PDB entry 6X2W | X-ray diffraction, 3.00 A resolution | chains A and C of the 4 polymer chains in the assembly

== Chain A ==
Name: GTP-binding nuclear protein Ran
From: Homo sapiens
UniProtKB: P62826 (RAN_HUMAN); numbering as in UniProt (aligned over 1-216)
Chain sequence (216 residues; row label = number of the first residue in the row):
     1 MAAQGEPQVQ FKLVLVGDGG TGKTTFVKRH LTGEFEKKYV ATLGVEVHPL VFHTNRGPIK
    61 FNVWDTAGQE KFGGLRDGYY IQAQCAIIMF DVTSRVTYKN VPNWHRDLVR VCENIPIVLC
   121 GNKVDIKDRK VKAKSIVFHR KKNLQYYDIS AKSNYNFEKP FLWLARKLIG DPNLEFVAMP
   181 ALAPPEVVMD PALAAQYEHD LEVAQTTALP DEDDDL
Not modelled in the structure: 1-8, 187-189
UniProt features mapped onto this chain:
  - region: Lys37 to Val45 (Switch-I), Gly68 to Gln84 (Switch-II), Asp211 to Leu216 (Interaction with RANBP1)
  - binding site (GTP): Asp18 to Thr25, Glu36 to Thr42, Gly68, Asn122 to Asp125, Ser150 to Lys152
  - site: Gln69 (Essential for GTP hydrolysis)
  - modified residue: Ala2 (N-acetylalanine), Thr24 (Phosphothreonine), Lys37 (N6-acetyllysine), Lys60 (N6-acetyllysine), Lys71 (N6-acetyllysine), Lys99 (N6-acetyllysine), Lys134 (N6-acetyllysine), Lys159 (N6-acetyllysine)
  - cross-link (Glycyl lysine isopeptide (Lys-Gly)): Lys71 (interchain with G-Cter in SUMO2), Lys152 (interchain with G-Cter in SUMO2)
  - mutagenesis: Gly19 (G19V: Blocks DNA replication; when associated with L-69), Thr24 (T24L: Has low binding affinity for GTP and GDP. Almost completely abolishes interaction with BIRC5; T24N: Has low binding affinity for GTP and GDP. Decreases nuclear import of proteins and RNA ...), Thr25 (T25A: Minor effect on the interaction with the alpha phosphate group of bound GTP), Lys37 (K37Q: Mimics acetylation; enhances the nuclear export of RELA/p65; K37R: Decreased acetylation), Tyr39 (Y39A: Abolishes steric hindrance that traps the essential Q-69 in an unreactive position, and causes slow GTP hydrolysis in wild-type ...), Gln69 (Q69L: Strongly decreased GTPase activity. Probably locked in the GTP-bound form. Loss of interaction with NUTF2. Decreases nuclear location and leads to cytoplasmic location during interphase ...), Glu70 (E70A: Strongly decreases the relase of bound GDP), Arg76 (R76E: Probable loss of interaction with NUTF2. Loss of transport to the nucleus), Lys134 (K134Q: Loss of normal mitotic chromosome segregation and defective mitotic spindle orientation; K134R: Loss of normal mitotic chromosome segregation and formation of sister chromatid bridges), Asp211 to Leu216 (No effect on GTPase activity. Abolishes interaction with RANBP1)
Bound ions: Mg2+: Thr24, Thr42 (together with GMP-PNP)
Residues lining bound ligands: GMP-PNP (GNP; phosphoaminophosphonic acid-guanylate ester): Gly17, Asp18, Gly19, Gly20, Thr21, Gly22, Lys23, Thr24, Thr25, Phe35, Glu36, Lys37, Lys38, Tyr39, Val40, Ala41, Thr42, Thr66, Ala67, Gly68, Gln69, Asn122, Lys123, Asp125, Ile126, Ser150, Ala151, Lys152

== Chain C ==
Name: Exportin-1
From: Saccharomyces cerevisiae
UniProtKB: P30822 (XPO1_YEAST); residue numbers follow UniProt; this construct covers 1-376, 414-1058
Chain sequence (1024 residues; each row starts with the number of its first residue; note: 37 numbers in that range are skipped by the numbering (no residue carries them; nothing is unmodelled there); numbers below 1 keep their minus sign (Gly-2 is residue -2)):
    -2 GGSMEGILDF SNDLDIALLD QVVSTFYQGS GVQQKQAQEI LTKFQDNPDA WQKADQILQF
    58 STNPQSKFIA LSILDKLITR KWKLLPNDHR IGIRNFVVGM IISMCQDDEV FKTQKNLINK
   118 SDLTLVQILK QEWPQNWPEF IPELIGSSSS SVNVCENNMI VLKLLSEEVF DFSAEQMTQA
   178 KALHLKNSMS KEFEQIFKLC FQVLEQGSSS SLIVATLESL LRYLHWIPYR YIYETNILEL
   238 LSTKFMTSPD TRAITLKCLT EVSNLKIPQD NDLIKRQTVL FFQNTLQQIA TSVMPVTADL
   298 KATYANANGN DQSFLQDLAM FLTTYLARNR ALLESDESLR ELLLNAHQYL IQLSKIEERE
   358 LFKTTLDYWH NLVADLFYE
   414 PLKKHIYEEI CSQLRLVIIE NMVRPEEVLV VENDEGEIVR EFVKESDTIQ LYKSEREVLV
   474 YLTHLNVIDT EEIMISKLAR QIDGSEWSWH NINTLSWAIG SISGTMSEDT EKRFVVTVIK
   534 DLLGLCEQKR GKDNKAVVAS DIMYVVGQYP RFLKAHWNFL RTVILKLFKF MHETHEGVQD
   594 MACDTFIKIV QKCKYHFVIQ QPRESEPFIQ TIIRDIQKTT ADLQPQQVHT FYKACGIIIS
   654 EERSVAERNR LLSDLMQLPN MAWDTIVEQS TANPTLLLDS ETVKIIANII KTNVAVCTSM
   714 GADFYPQLGH IYYNMLQLYR AVSSMISAQV AAEGLIATKT PKVRGLRTIK KEILKLVETY
   774 ISKARNLDDV VKVLVEPLLN AVLEDYMNNV PDARDAEVLN CMTTVVEKVG HMIPQGVILI
   834 LQSVFECTLD MINKDFTEYP EHRVEFYKLL KVINEKSFAA FLELPPAAFK LFVDAICWAF
   894 KHNNRDVEVN GLQIALDLVK NIERMGNVPF ANEFHKNYFF IFVSETFFVL TDSDHKSGFS
   954 KQALLLMKLI SLVYDNKISV PLYQEAEVPQ GTSNQVYLSQ YLANMLSNAF PHLTSEQIAS
  1014 FLSALTKQCK DLVVFKGTLR DFLVQIKEVG GDPTDYLFAE DKENA
Not modelled in the structure: -2 to -1, 439-460, 1053-1058
Sequence notes: expression tag (-2 to 0); conflict Gly537 (Asp in P30822), Cys539 (Thr in P30822), Glu540 (Val in P30822), Gln541 (Lys in P30822), Cys1022 (Tyr in P30822); engineered mutation Lys582 (Glu in P30822)

== Chain A / chain C interface ==
Residue-residue contacts (61; chain A residue first):
  Leu43(A) - Gln35(C)
  Gly44(A) - Gln35(C)
  Val45(A) - Gln35(C)
  Val47(A) - Gln31(C)
  Trp64(A) - Phe23(C)  hydrophobic
  Trp64(A) - Gln31(C)
  Lys71(A) - Asp947(C)  salt bridge
  Gly74(A) - Gln42(C)
  Leu75(A) - Phe23(C)  hydrophobic
  Leu75(A) - Leu38(C)
  Leu75(A) - Gln42(C)
  Asp77(A) - Phe65(C)
  Asp77(A) - Lys117(C)  salt bridge
  Gly78(A) - Tyr24(C)  hydrogen bond (backbone-side chain)
  Gly78(A) - Phe65(C)
  Tyr79(A) - Phe23(C)  hydrophobic
  Tyr79(A) - Gln35(C)
  Tyr79(A) - Thr39(C)
  Ile81(A) - Tyr24(C)
  Ile81(A) - Gln62(C)
  Ile81(A) - Phe65(C)  hydrophobic
  Gln82(A) - Gln25(C)  hydrogen bond
  Gln82(A) - Gln62(C)
  Thr93(A) - Arg898(C)  hydrogen bond (backbone-side chain)
  Ser94(A) - Arg898(C)
  Arg95(A) - Arg898(C)
  Lys99(A) - Glu172(C)
  Asn103(A) - Glu172(C)
  Arg106(A) - Phe169(C)
  Arg106(A) - Gln173(C)
  Arg110(A) - Leu120(C)
  Arg110(A) - Leu161(C)
  Arg110(A) - Glu164(C)  salt bridge
  Arg110(A) - Glu165(C)  salt bridge
  Val111(A) - Phe65(C)  hydrophobic
  Val111(A) - Asn113(C)
  Glu113(A) - Asn116(C)  hydrogen bond
  Asp128(A) - Asp899(C)
  Lys130(A) - Arg898(C)
  Lys130(A) - Asp899(C)  salt bridge
  Lys134(A) - Asp364(C)  salt bridge
  His139(A) - Glu357(C)  salt bridge
  Arg140(A) - Met317(C)
  Arg140(A) - Lys360(C)
  Arg140(A) - Thr361(C)  hydrogen bond
  Arg140(A) - Asp364(C)  salt bridge
  Lys141(A) - Lys254(C)  hydrogen bond (backbone-side chain)
  Lys141(A) - Glu258(C)  salt bridge
  Asn143(A) - Lys254(C)  hydrogen bond
  Asn143(A) - Ser310(C)  hydrogen bond
  Asn143(A) - Gln313(C)  hydrogen bond
  Asn143(A) - Asp314(C)  hydrogen bond
  Gln145(A) - Glu355(C)  hydrogen bond
  Tyr146(A) - Glu357(C)
  Lys167(A) - Ala304(C)
  Lys167(A) - Gln309(C)  hydrogen bond
  Pro172(A) - Ala302(C)
  Pro172(A) - Asn303(C)
  Thr206(A) - Ile749(C)
  Ala208(A) - Lys752(C)
  Glu212(A) - Arg757(C)
Interface residues without a listed pair, chain A (41 interface residues in all): Val96, Asn100, Pro102, Ala133, Asp213
Interface residues without a listed pair, chain C (47 interface residues in all): Ile66, Ser69, Ser467, Lys764, Ser950, Arg1033

== In short ==
Chain A and chain C form an interface of 41 and 47 residues respectively, with 12 hydrogen bonds and 9 salt
bridges. Among the polar pairs are Lys71(A)-Asp947(C), Asp77(A)-Lys117(C) and Arg110(A)-Glu164(C). Chain A
binds GMP-PNP.
Here chain A is GTP-binding nuclear protein Ran (Homo sapiens) and chain C is Exportin-1 (Saccharomyces
cerevisiae). Entry 6X2W (Crystal Structure of PKINES peptide bound to CRM1(E571K)) was determined by X-ray
diffraction (same publication as 6X2M, 6X2O, 6X2P, 6X2R, 6X2S, 6X2U and 3 further entries).
